4C56 - chains I and J of the 6 polymer chains in the assembly; structure by X-ray diffraction, 2.90 A resolution.

# Chain I
Molecule: Enterotoxin B
Organism: Staphylococcus aureus
Notes: fragment: ob-domain and beta-grasp domain, residues 13-250
Reference sequence: Q5MAA8 (Q5MAA8_STAAU); residues 2-239 here correspond to UniProt positions 13-250 (UniProt number = residue number + 11)
Amino-acid sequence (238 residues; row label = number of the first residue in the row):
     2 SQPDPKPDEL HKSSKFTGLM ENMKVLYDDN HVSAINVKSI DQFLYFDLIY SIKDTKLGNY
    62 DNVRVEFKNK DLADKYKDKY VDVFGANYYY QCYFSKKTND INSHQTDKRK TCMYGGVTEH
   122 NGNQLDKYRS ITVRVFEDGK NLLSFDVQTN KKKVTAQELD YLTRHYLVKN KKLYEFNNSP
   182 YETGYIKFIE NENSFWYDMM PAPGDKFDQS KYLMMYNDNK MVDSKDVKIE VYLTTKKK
Unresolved in the structure: 100-108, 238-239
Disulfide bonds: Cys93-Cys113

# Chain J
Molecule: HLA class II histocompatibility antigen, dr alpha chain
Organism: Homo sapiens
Notes: fragment: immunoglobulin domain
Reference sequence: P01903 (DRA_HUMAN); residues 1-182 here correspond to UniProt positions 26-207 (UniProt number = residue number + 25)
Amino-acid sequence (182 residues; each row starts with the number of its first residue):
     1 IKEEHVIIQA EFYLNPDQSG EFMFDFDGDE IFHVDMAKKE TVWRLEEFGR FASFEAQGAL
    61 ANIAVDKANL EIMTKRSNYT PITNVPPEVT VLTNSPVELR EPNVLICFID KFTPPVVNVT
   121 WLRNGKPVTT GVSETVFLPR EDHLFRKFHY LPFLPSTEDV YDCRVEHWGL DEPLLKHWEF
   181 DA
Unresolved in the structure: 1-2, 181-182
Swiss-Prot annotation at these positions:
  - region: Glu179 to Ala182 (Connecting peptide)
  - site: Gln9 (Self- and pathogen-derived peptide antigen), Gly49 (Self-peptide antigen), Phe51 (Self- and pathogen-derived peptide antigen), Ala52 (Self-peptide antigen), Ser53 (Self- and pathogen-derived peptide antigen), Glu55 (Pathogen-derived peptide antigen), Asn62 (Self- and pathogen-derived peptide antigen), Asn69 (Pathogen-derived peptide antigen), Arg76 (Self- and pathogen-derived peptide antigen)
  - glycosylation (N-linked (GlcNAc...) asparagine): Asn78, Asn118
Disulfide bonds: Cys107-Cys163

# How chain I and chain J interact
Residue-residue contacts (26):
  Asp42(I) - Lys67(J)  salt bridge
  Gln43(I) - Gln18(J)  hydrogen bond
  Gln43(I) - Lys67(J)  hydrogen bond (backbone-side chain)
  Phe44(I) - Tyr13(J)  hydrogen bond (backbone-side chain)
  Phe44(I) - Gln18(J)
  Phe44(I) - Ala64(J)  hydrophobic
  Phe44(I) - Lys67(J)
  Leu45(I) - Gln18(J)
  Leu45(I) - Gly20(J)
  Tyr46(I) - Asp17(J)
  Tyr46(I) - Gln18(J)  hydrogen bond (backbone-backbone)
  Phe47(I) - Met36(J)
  Phe47(I) - Ala37(J)  hydrophobic
  Glu67(I) - Lys39(J)  salt bridge
  Tyr89(I) - Lys39(J)  hydrogen bond
  Gln92(I) - Glu55(J)  hydrogen bond
  Gln92(I) - Gln57(J)  hydrogen bond (backbone-side chain)
  Tyr94(I) - Gln57(J)
  Tyr94(I) - Leu60(J)
  Tyr94(I) - Ala61(J)  hydrophobic
  Ser96(I) - Ala64(J)  hydrogen bond (side chain-backbone)
  Ser96(I) - Lys67(J)
  Lys98(I) - Glu71(J)
  Tyr115(I) - Lys39(J)  hydrogen bond
  Ser211(I) - Gln57(J)  hydrogen bond
  Met215(I) - Lys38(J)
Other interface residues (no listed pair), chain I (19 interface residues in all): Arg65, Phe95, Asp209, Lys212
Other interface residues (no listed pair), chain J (18 interface residues in all): Ser19, Ile63, Ala68

# Overview
19 residues of chain I face 18 of chain J across their interface, with 10 hydrogen bonds and 2 salt bridges.
Among the polar pairs are Asp42(I)-Lys67(J), Glu67(I)-Lys39(J) and Gln43(I)-Gln18(J).
Here chain I is Enterotoxin B (Staphylococcus aureus) and chain J is HLA class II histocompatibility antigen,
dr alpha chain (Homo sapiens). Entry 4C56 (X-ray structure of the complex between staphylococcal enterotoxin
B, T cell receptor and major histocompatibility complex ...) was determined by X-ray diffraction.
